3C9K - chains A and H of the 8 polymer chains in the assembly; structure by electron microscopy, 20.00 A resolution (very low resolution: no residue pairs are listed; an interface is given only as per-side residue counts).

Chain A:
Molecule: Histone H2A-IV
Source organism: Gallus gallus
Reference sequence: P02263 (H2A4_CHICK); residues 1-128 here correspond to UniProt positions 2-129 (UniProt number = residue number + 1)
Amino-acid sequence (128 residues; numbered 1 to 128; the number before each row is that of its first residue):
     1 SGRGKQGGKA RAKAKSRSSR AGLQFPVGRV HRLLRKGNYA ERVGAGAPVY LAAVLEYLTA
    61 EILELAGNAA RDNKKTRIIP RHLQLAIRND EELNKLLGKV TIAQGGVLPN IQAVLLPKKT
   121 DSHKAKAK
Unresolved in the structure: 1-14, 116-128

Chain H:
Molecule: Histone H4
Source organism: Gallus gallus
Reference sequence: P62801 (H4_CHICK); residues 1-102 here correspond to UniProt positions 2-103 (UniProt number = residue number + 1)
Amino-acid sequence (102 residues; numbered 1 to 102; the number before each row is that of its first residue):
     1 SGRGKGGKGL GKGGAKRHRK VLRDNIQGIT KPAIRRLARR GGVKRISGLI YEETRGVLKV
    61 FLENVIRDAV TYTEHAKRKT VTAMDVVYAL KRQGRTLYGF GG
Unresolved in the structure: 1-24

How chain A and chain H interact:
At this resolution (20 A) residue pairs are not listed: 8 residues of chain A and 10 of chain H lie at the interface.

Overview:
8 residues of chain A face 10 of chain H across their interface.
Chain A is Histone H2A-IV and chain H is Histone H4, both from Gallus gallus; the structure, Model of Histone
Octamer Tubular Crystals, was determined by electron microscopy.
